PDB entry 8XC4 | X-ray diffraction, 3.24 A resolution | chains A and E of the 3 polymer chains in the assembly

Chain A:
Molecule: Glycoprotein
Organism: Henipavirus nipahense
UniProt: Q4VCP5 (Q4VCP5_NIPAV); numbering as in UniProt (aligned over 176-602)
Amino-acid sequence (439 residues; each row starts with the number of its first residue):
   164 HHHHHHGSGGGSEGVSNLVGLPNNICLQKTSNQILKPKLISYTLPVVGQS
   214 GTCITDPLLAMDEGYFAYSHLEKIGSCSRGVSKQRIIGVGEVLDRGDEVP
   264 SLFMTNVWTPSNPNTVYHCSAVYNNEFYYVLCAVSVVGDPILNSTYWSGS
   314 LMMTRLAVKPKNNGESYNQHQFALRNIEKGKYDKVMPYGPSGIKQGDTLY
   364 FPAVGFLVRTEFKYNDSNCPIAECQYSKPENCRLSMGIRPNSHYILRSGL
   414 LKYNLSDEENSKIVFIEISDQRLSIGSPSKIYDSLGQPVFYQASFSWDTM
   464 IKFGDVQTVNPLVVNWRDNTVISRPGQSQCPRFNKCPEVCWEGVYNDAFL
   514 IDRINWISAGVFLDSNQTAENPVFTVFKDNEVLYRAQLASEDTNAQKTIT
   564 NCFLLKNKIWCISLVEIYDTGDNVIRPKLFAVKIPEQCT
Disordered / not traced: 164-174
Sequence notes: expression tag (164-175)
Disulfides: Cys189-Cys601, Cys216-Cys240, Cys282-Cys295, Cys382-Cys395, Cys387-Cys499, Cys493-Cys503, Cys565-Cys574
Covalent attachments: N-acetylglucosamine (NAG) linked to Asn306, Asn378; glycan linked to Asn417, Asn529
What the authors report for this chain:
  - post-translational modification sites: Asn306, Asn529 (citing earlier work)
  - mutagenesis - K246G: unchanged binding to EB2

Chain E:
Molecule: 1E5-vh
Organism: Macaca mulatta
Amino-acid sequence (242 residues; numbered 1 to 242; the number before each row is that of its first residue):
     1 QVQLQESGPGVVKPSETLSLTCAVSGGSISDTYRWSWIRQPPGKGLEWIG
    51 YIYGSATSTYYNPSLSSRVTISKDMSKNQFSLNLNSVTAADTAVYYCARD
   101 YQYYYSGSYPTPHNWFDVWGPGVLVTVSSASTKGPSVFPLAPSSKSTSGG
   151 TAALGCLVKDYFPEPVTVSWNSGALTSGVHTFPAVLQSSGLYSLSSVVTV
   201 PSSGLGTQTYICNVNHKPSNTKVDKKVEPKSCDKTHHHHHHH
Disordered / not traced: 230-242
Disulfides: Cys22-Cys97, Cys156-Cys212

Chain A / chain E interface:
Pairs across the interface (52):
  Asp219(A) with Ser108(E); Tyr109(E), hydrogen bond (backbone-side chain)
  Pro220(A) with Tyr109(E)
  Cys240(A) with Tyr105(E)
  Ser241(A) with Tyr103(E), hydrogen bond (backbone-side chain); Tyr105(E); His113(E)
  Arg242(A) with Tyr103(E); Trp115(E)
  His281(A) with Ser108(E)
  Asp302(A) with Ser106(E); Gly107(E), hydrogen bond (side chain-backbone)
  Ile304(A) with Gly107(E)
  Leu305(A) with Tyr104(E), hydrophobic; Tyr105(E); Ser106(E)
  Tyr351(A) with Gly107(E), hydrogen bond (side chain-backbone)
  Lys391(A) with Thr57(E)
  Arg402(A) with Tyr33(E); Gln102(E), hydrogen bond; Tyr104(E), hydrogen bond
  Pro403(A) with Tyr33(E); Ser55(E)
  Asn404(A) with Ser30(E), hydrogen bond (side chain-backbone); Ser55(E), hydrogen bond
  Pro441(A) with Ser108(E)
  Phe458(A) with Pro110(E)
  Gln490(A) with Thr111(E); Pro112(E); Asn114(E)
  Ser491(A) with Arg34(E); Tyr51(E)
  Gln492(A) with Tyr51(E); Tyr53(E); Ser58(E); Thr59(E); Tyr60(E)
  Glu501(A) with Ser58(E), hydrogen bond
  Val502(A) with Tyr33(E); Tyr53(E), hydrogen bond (backbone-side chain); Ser58(E)
  Cys503(A) with Tyr33(E)
  Trp504(A) with Tyr104(E), hydrophobic; Gly107(E); Pro110(E)
  Glu505(A) with Pro110(E)
  Gly506(A) with Pro110(E)
  Gln559(A) with Tyr109(E); Thr111(E)
  Lys560(A) with Ser108(E); Tyr109(E)
  Glu579(A) with Tyr109(E), hydrogen bond
Other interface residues (no listed pair), chain A (35 interface residues in all): Thr218, Lys236, Glu393, Asn394, Leu397, Ile401, Gln530
Other interface residues (no listed pair), chain E (25 interface residues in all): Ala56
Interface features reported in the paper:
  - hot spots on chain A (mutagenesis) - L305A, W504A, G506A, E579A: decreased binding to 1E5

In short:
Chain A and chain E form an interface of 35 and 25 residues respectively, with 11 hydrogen bonds. Polar
contacts include Asp219(A)-Tyr109(E), Ser241(A)-Tyr103(E) and Asp302(A)-Gly107(E). The paper reports that
L305A, W504A and G506A of chain A, among others, reduce binding to 1E5; modification sites Asn306(A) and
Asn529(A); 5 substitutions were tested in all.
Chain A is Glycoprotein (Henipavirus nipahense) and chain E is 1E5-vh (Macaca mulatta); the structure, Nipah
virus attachment glycoprotein head domain in complex with a broadly neutralizing antibody 1E5, was determined
by X-ray diffraction, deposited together with 8K0C and 8K0D.
